Entry 7L12 (X-ray diffraction, 1.80 A resolution); this record covers chain A.

== Chain A ==
Molecule: 3C-like proteinase
From: Severe acute respiratory syndrome coronavirus 2
Notes: EC 3.4.22.69
Reference sequence: P0DTD1 (R1AB_SARS2); residues 1-306 here correspond to UniProt positions 3264-3569 (UniProt number = residue number + 3263)
Chain sequence (306 residues; numbered 1 to 306; the number before each row is that of its first residue):
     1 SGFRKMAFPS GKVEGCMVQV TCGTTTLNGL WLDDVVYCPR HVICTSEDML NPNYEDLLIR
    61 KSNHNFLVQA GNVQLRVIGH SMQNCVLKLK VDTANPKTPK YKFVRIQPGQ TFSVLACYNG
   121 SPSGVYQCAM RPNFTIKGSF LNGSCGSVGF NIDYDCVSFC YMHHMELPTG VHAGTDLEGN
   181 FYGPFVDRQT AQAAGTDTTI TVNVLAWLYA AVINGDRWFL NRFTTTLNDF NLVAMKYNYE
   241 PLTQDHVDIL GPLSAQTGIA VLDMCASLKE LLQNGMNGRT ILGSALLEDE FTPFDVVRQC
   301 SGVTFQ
Not modelled in the structure: 306
Small-molecule neighbours: XF4 ((5S)-5-{3-[3-(benzyloxy)-5-chlorophenyl]-2-oxo[2H-[1,3'-bipyridine]]-5-yl}pyrimidine-2,4(3H,5H)-dione): Thr25, Thr26, Leu27, His41, Met49, Tyr54, Phe140, Leu141, Asn142, Gly143, Ser144, Cys145, His163, His164, Met165, Glu166, Leu167, Pro168, His172, Asp187, Arg188, Gln189, Thr190, Ala191, Gln192
Curated features (UniProtKB/Swiss-Prot):
  - active site: His41 (For 3CL-PRO activity), Cys145 (Nucleophile)
  - site: Gln306 (Cleavage)
  - cross-link (Glycyl lysine isopeptide (Lys-Gly)): Lys5 (interchain with G-Cter in ubiquitin), Lys90 (interchain with G-Cter in ubiquitin)
What the authors report for this chain:
  - binding site for XF4: Thr26, Cys145, His163, Glu166
  - catalytic residues: His41, Cys145 (citing earlier work)

== Summary ==
Ligands of chain A: compound XF4. Curated annotation (UniProt) lists active-site residues His41 and Cys145.
From the paper: catalytic residues His41 and Cys145; a binding site for XF4 at Thr26, Cys145 and His163 among
others.
Chain A is 3C-like proteinase (Severe acute respiratory syndrome coronavirus 2); the structure, Crystal
structure of the sars-cov-2(2019-ncov) main protease in complex with compound 14, was determined by X-ray
diffraction, deposited together with 7L10, 7L11, 7L13 and 7L14.
